3ZPA - chains E and F; structure by X-ray diffraction, 2.50 A resolution.

# Chain E
Protein: Hemagglutinin
Organism: Influenza A virus (A/VIETNAM/1194/2004(H5N1))
Notes: fragment: ha1 of trypsin released ectodomain, residues 1-340
UniProtKB: Q6DQ34 (Q6DQ34_9INFA); residues -11 to 328 here correspond to UniProt positions 1-340 (UniProt number = residue number + 12)
Amino-acid sequence (340 residues; row label = number of the first residue in the row; numbers below 1 keep their minus sign (Met-11 is residue -11)):
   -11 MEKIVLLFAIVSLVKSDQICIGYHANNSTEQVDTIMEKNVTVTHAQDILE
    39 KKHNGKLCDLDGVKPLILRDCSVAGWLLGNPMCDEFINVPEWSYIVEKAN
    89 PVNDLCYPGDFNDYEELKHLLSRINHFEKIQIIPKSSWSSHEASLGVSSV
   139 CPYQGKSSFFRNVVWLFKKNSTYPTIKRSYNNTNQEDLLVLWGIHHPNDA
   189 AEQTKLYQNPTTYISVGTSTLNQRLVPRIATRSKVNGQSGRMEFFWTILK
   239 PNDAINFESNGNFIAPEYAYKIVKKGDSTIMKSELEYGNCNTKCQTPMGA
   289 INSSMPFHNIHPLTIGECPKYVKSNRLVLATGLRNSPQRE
Disordered / not traced: -11 to 4, 326-328
Cystine bridges: Cys46-Cys278, Cys59-Cys71, Cys94-Cys139, Cys282-Cys306
Covalent attachments: N-acetylglucosamine (NAG) linked to Asn169
Construct notes: conflict Lys40 (Thr52 in Q6DQ34), Val138 (Ala150 in Q6DQ34); engineered mutation Phe155 (Ile167 in Q6DQ34)

# Chain F
Protein: Hemagglutinin
Organism: Influenza A virus (A/VIETNAM/1194/2004(H5N1))
Notes: fragment: ha2 of trypsin released ectodomain, residues 347-506
UniProtKB: Q6DQ34 (Q6DQ34_9INFA); residues 1-160 here correspond to UniProt positions 347-506 (UniProt number = residue number + 346)
Amino-acid sequence (160 residues; numbered 1 to 160; the number before each row is that of its first residue):
     1 GLFGAIAGFIEGGWQGMVDGWYGYHHSNEQGSGYAADKESTQKAIDGVTN
    51 KVNSIIDKMNTQFEAVGREFNNLERRIENLNKKMEDGFLDVWTYNAELLV
   101 LMENERTLDFHDSNVKNLYDKVRLQLRDNAKELGNGCFEFYHKCDNECME
   151 SVRNGTYDYP
Disordered / not traced: 159-160
Cystine bridges: Cys144-Cys148

# Interface between chain E and chain F
Inter-chain disulfides: Cys8(E)-Cys137(F)
Contacting residue pairs - 105 pairs, chain E then chain F:
  Asp5(E) with Ser27(F); Asn28(F); Glu29(F); Phe138(F); Glu139(F); Phe140(F), hydrogen bond (backbone-backbone); Lys143(F); Cys144(F), hydrogen bond (side chain-backbone)
  Gln6(E) with His25(F); His26(F); Ser27(F), hydrogen bond (backbone-backbone); Cys137(F); Phe138(F); Met149(F)
  Ile7(E) with His25(F); Cys137(F); Phe138(F), hydrogen bond (backbone-backbone); Phe140(F), hydrophobic
  Cys8(E) with Trp14(F); Gly23(F); Tyr24(F); His25(F), hydrogen bond (backbone-backbone); Gly136(F); Cys137(F), disulfide
  Ile9(E) with Ile10(F); Trp14(F); Gly23(F); Tyr24(F), hydrophobic; Tyr119(F), hydrophobic; Val122(F), hydrophobic; Gly136(F), hydrogen bond (backbone-backbone)
  Gly10(E) with Trp14(F); Tyr22(F); Gly23(F), hydrogen bond (backbone-backbone)
  Tyr11(E) with Ile6(F), hydrophobic; Ala7(F), hydrogen bond (side chain-backbone); Ile10(F), hydrogen bond (side chain-backbone); Glu11(F); Gly12(F), hydrogen bond (side chain-backbone); Gly13(F), hydrogen bond (side chain-backbone); Trp14(F), hydrogen bond (backbone-backbone); Met17(F); Trp21(F); Val115(F), hydrophobic
  His12(E) with Met17(F), hydrogen bond (side chain-backbone); Gly20(F); Trp21(F), hydrogen bond (backbone-backbone)
  Ala13(E) with Gly13(F); Trp14(F), hydrogen bond (backbone-backbone); Gln15(F)
  Asn14(E) with Gln15(F), hydrogen bond (backbone-side chain)
  Val20(E) with Asn104(F)
  Asp21(E) with Leu101(F); Asn104(F), hydrogen bond (backbone-side chain)
  Thr22(E) with Leu101(F); Asn104(F); Glu105(F)
  Ile23(E) with Glu105(F)
  Met24(E) with Glu105(F)
  Val30(E) with Leu108(F), hydrophobic
  Thr31(E) with Trp21(F)
  His32(E) with Trp21(F), hydrogen bond
  Gln34(E) with Val52(F)
  Glu103(E) with Glu69(F); Phe70(F); Asn71(F)
  Lys106(E) with Glu69(F), salt bridge
  Lys270(E) with Glu69(F)
  Pro294(E) with Ile56(F), hydrophobic
  Phe295(E) with Met59(F), hydrophobic; Gln62(F)
  Pro300(E) with Ala65(F)
  Leu301(E) with Ala65(F); Val66(F); Gly67(F)
  Lys308(E) with Met59(F); Asn60(F); Gln62(F)
  Tyr309(E) with Gln62(F), hydrogen bond (backbone-side chain); Leu89(F), hydrophobic
  Val310(E) with Thr93(F)
  Lys311(E) with Asp90(F), salt bridge; Thr93(F), hydrogen bond (backbone-side chain)
  Ser312(E) with Thr93(F); Glu97(F), hydrogen bond
  Leu315(E) with Glu97(F)
  Val316(E) with Val100(F); Asn104(F), hydrogen bond (backbone-side chain)
  Leu317(E) with Ile55(F), hydrophobic; Val100(F), hydrophobic; Asn104(F)
  Ala318(E) with Asn104(F), hydrogen bond (backbone-side chain); Thr107(F)
  Thr319(E) with Trp21(F); Val48(F); Thr107(F); His111(F), hydrogen bond (backbone-side chain)
  Gly320(E) with Trp21(F); Leu108(F); His111(F), hydrogen bond (backbone-side chain)
  Leu321(E) with Tyr22(F), hydrophobic; His111(F)
  Arg322(E) with Leu108(F)
  Ser324(E) with Gly12(F); Gly13(F), hydrogen bond (side chain-backbone)
Also at the interface, not in a pair above, chain E (43 interface residues in all): Asn15, Val28, Ile36
Also at the interface, not in a pair above, chain F (66 interface residues in all): Val18, Glu64, Glu74, Asp86, Trp92, Ala96, Leu98, Leu118, Leu126, Leu133, Val152, Arg153

# Summary
Chain E and chain F form an interface of 43 and 66 residues respectively; the contacts include 1 disulfide
bond, 26 hydrogen bonds and 2 salt bridges. Polar contacts include Lys106(E)-Glu69(F), Lys311(E)-Asp90(F) and
Asp5(E)-Cys144(F). N-acetylglucosamine is covalently linked to Asn169(E).
Here chain E is Hemagglutinin and chain F is Hemagglutinin, both from Influenza A virus
(A/VIETNAM/1194/2004(H5N1)). Entry 3ZPA (INFLUENZA VIRUS (VN1194) H5 I155F mutant HA) was determined by X-ray
diffraction together with 3ZP0, 3ZP1, 3ZP2, 3ZP3, 3ZP6 and 3ZPB from the same study.
